4HVD - chain A; structure by X-ray diffraction, 1.85 A resolution.

[Chain A]
Protein: Tyrosine-protein kinase JAK3
From: Homo sapiens
Notes: EC 2.7.10.2
UniProtKB: P52333 (JAK3_HUMAN); residues 811-1124 here = UniProt positions 811-1124
Sequence (314 residues; each row starts with the number of its first residue):
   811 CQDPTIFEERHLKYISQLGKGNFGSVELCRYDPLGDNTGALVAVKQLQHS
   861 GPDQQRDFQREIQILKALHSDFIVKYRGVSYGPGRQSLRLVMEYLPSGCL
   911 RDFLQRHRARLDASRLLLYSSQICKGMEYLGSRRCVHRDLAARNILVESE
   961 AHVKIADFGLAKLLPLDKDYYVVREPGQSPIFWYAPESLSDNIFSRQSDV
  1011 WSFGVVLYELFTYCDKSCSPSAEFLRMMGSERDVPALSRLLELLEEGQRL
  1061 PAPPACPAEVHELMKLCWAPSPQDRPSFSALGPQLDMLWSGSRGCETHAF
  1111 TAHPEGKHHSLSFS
Disordered / not traced: 811-814, 892-897, 1039-1043, 1102-1124
Sequence notes: engineered mutation Ser-1040 (Cys in P52333), Ser-1048 (Cys in P52333)
Ligand contacts:
  - 933 (2-cyclopropyl-N-[(2S)-3,3-dimethylbutan-2-yl]-5H-pyrrolo[2,3-b]pyrazine-7-carboxamide): Leu-828, Gly-829, Val-836, Ala-853, Val-884, Met-902, Glu-903, Tyr-904, Leu-905, Gly-908, Cys-909, Arg-953, Asn-954, Leu-956, Ala-966, Asp-967
  - 1-phenylurea (PHU): Phe-992, Trp-1011, Val-1015, Pro-1030, Phe-1034, Met-1037, Leu-1050, Leu-1054, Arg-1059, Leu-1060, Trp-1078
Swiss-Prot annotation at these positions:
  - active site: Asp-949 (Proton acceptor)
  - binding site (ATP): Leu-828 to Val-836, Lys-855
  - modified residue (Phosphotyrosine): Tyr-904, Tyr-939, Tyr-980, Tyr-981
  - natural variant: Leu-910 (L910S: In T(-)B(+)NK(-) SCID)
  - mutagenesis: Lys-855 (K855A: More than 90% loss of STAT5a activation), Tyr-904 (Y904F: About 40% loss of STAT5a activation), Tyr-939 (Y939F: About 80% loss of STAT5a activation)

[Overview]
Bound to chain A: 1-phenylurea and compound 933. Curated annotation (UniProt) lists active-site residue
Asp-949, 10 ATP-binding residues and 3 mutagenesis sites.
Chain A is Tyrosine-protein kinase JAK3 (Homo sapiens); the structure, JAK3 kinase domain in complex with
2-Cyclopropyl-5H-pyrrolo[2,3-b]pyrazine-7-carboxylic acid ((S)-1,2,2-trimethyl-propyl)-amide, was determined
by X-ray diffraction together with 4HVG, 4HVH and 4HVI from the same study.
